Entry 2BWN (X-ray diffraction, 2.10 A resolution); this record covers chains A and B.

# Chain A (and B)
Molecule: 5-aminolevulinate synthase
Source organism: Rhodobacter capsulatus
Notes: EC 2.3.1.37; chain B of this document is another copy of the same molecule, construct and numbering; everything in this record applies to it too
UniProt: P18079 (HEM1_RHOCA); residue numbers follow UniProt; this construct covers 1-401
Amino-acid sequence (401 residues; row label = number of the first residue in the row):
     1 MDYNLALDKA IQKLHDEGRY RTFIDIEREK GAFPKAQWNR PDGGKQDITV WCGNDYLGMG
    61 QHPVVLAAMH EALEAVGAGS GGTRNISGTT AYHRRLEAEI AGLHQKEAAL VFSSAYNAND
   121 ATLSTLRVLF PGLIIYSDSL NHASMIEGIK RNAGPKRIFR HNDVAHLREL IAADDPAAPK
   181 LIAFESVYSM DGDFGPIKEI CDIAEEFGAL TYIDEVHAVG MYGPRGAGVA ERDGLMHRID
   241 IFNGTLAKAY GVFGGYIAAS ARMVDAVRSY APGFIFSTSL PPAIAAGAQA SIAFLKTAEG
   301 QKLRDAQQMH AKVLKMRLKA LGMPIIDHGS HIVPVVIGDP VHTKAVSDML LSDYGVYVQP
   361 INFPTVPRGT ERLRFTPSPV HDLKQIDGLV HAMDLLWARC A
Disordered / not traced: 1, 398-401 (chain B: 396-401)
Sequence notes: variant Gly102 (Asp in P18079), Gln105 (Gly in P18079), Asn117 (Ile in P18079), Val128 (Leu in P18079), Glu205 (Asp in P18079), Arg262 (Lys in P18079)
Glycans and other covalent adducts: pyridoxal phosphate (PLP) linked to Lys248
Small-molecule neighbours:
  - pyridoxal phosphate (PLP), molecule 1: Ser114, Ala115, Tyr116, Asn119, His142, Ser144, Glu185, Ser189, Asp214, Val216, His217, Thr245, Ala247, Gly254
  - pyridoxal phosphate (PLP), molecule 2: Phe276, Ser277, Thr278
  - succinic acid (SIN): Arg28, Phe33, Pro34, Val50, Trp51, Cys52, Gly53, Asp55, Tyr56, Gly58, Thr376, Ser378, His381
Swiss-Prot annotation at these positions:
  - active site: Lys248
  - binding site (succinyl-CoA): Arg21, Ser137, Lys156, Thr365
  - binding site (pyridoxal 5'-phosphate): Ser189, His217, Thr245, Ser277, Thr278
  - modified residue: Lys248 (N6-(pyridoxal phosphate)lysine)
What the authors report for this chain:
  - binding site for pyridoxal phosphate: Ala115, Tyr116, His142, Asp214, Val216, His217, Thr245, Lys248, Ser277, Thr278
  - contacts within the chain: Arg21-Phe23 (hydrophobic contact), Tyr56-Lys248, Asn54-Tyr56, Arg84-Glu97 (salt bridge), Ala115-Gly255, Val333-Arg374, Arg21-Thr365 (hydrogen bond), Ile361-Thr365 (hydrophobic contact), Met190-Thr365 (hydrophobic contact), Glu17-Arg368 (salt bridge)
  - conformationally variable residues (loop rearrangement): Ile332 to Asp348, Val358 to Arg374
  - catalytic residues: Lys248
  - catalytic residues: Arg374 (proposed by the authors, not directly observed)

# Chain A / chain B interface
Pairs across the interface - 184 pairs, chain A then chain B:
  Tyr3(A) - Phe130(B)
  Tyr3(A) - Pro179(B)
  Tyr3(A) - Lys180(B)  hydrogen bond (side chain-backbone)
  Tyr3(A) - Gly208(B)  hydrogen bond (side chain-backbone)
  Tyr3(A) - Ala209(B)
  Tyr3(A) - Leu210(B)  hydrophobic
  Asn4(A) - Arg262(B)  hydrogen bond (backbone-side chain)
  Ala6(A) - Leu129(B)
  Ala6(A) - Phe130(B)  hydrophobic
  Leu7(A) - Phe130(B)  hydrophobic
  Leu7(A) - Arg262(B)
  Leu7(A) - Met263(B)  hydrophobic
  Leu7(A) - Ala266(B)  hydrophobic
  Asp8(A) - Arg262(B)  salt bridge
  Ala10(A) - Leu129(B)  hydrophobic
  Ala10(A) - Tyr270(B)  hydrogen bond (backbone-side chain)
  Ile11(A) - Arg262(B)
  Lys13(A) - Tyr270(B)
  Leu14(A) - Ser269(B)
  Leu14(A) - Tyr270(B)
  Tyr20(A) - Asp265(B)  hydrogen bond
  Tyr20(A) - Arg268(B)  hydrogen bond
  Arg21(A) - Asn85(B)
  Arg21(A) - Arg268(B)  hydrogen bond (backbone-side chain)
  Arg21(A) - Ile275(B)
  Phe23(A) - Arg84(B)
  Phe23(A) - Asn85(B)
  Phe23(A) - Thr89(B)
  Phe23(A) - Arg94(B)  hydrogen bond (backbone-side chain)
  Phe23(A) - Arg268(B)
  Phe23(A) - Phe274(B)  hydrophobic
  Ile24(A) - Thr89(B)
  Asp25(A) - Thr89(B)
  Asp25(A) - Thr90(B)
  Asp25(A) - Ala91(B)  hydrogen bond (side chain-backbone)
  Asp25(A) - Arg94(B)  salt bridge
  Ile26(A) - Ser87(B)
  Ile26(A) - Thr89(B)  hydrogen bond (backbone-backbone)
  Ile26(A) - Thr90(B)
  Ile26(A) - Ala91(B)
  Glu27(A) - Ala91(B)
  Arg28(A) - Ala75(B)
  Arg28(A) - Val76(B)
  Arg28(A) - Gly79(B)  hydrogen bond (side chain-backbone)
  Arg28(A) - Ser80(B)
  Arg28(A) - Gly81(B)
  Glu29(A) - Ala75(B)
  Lys30(A) - Leu73(B)
  Lys30(A) - Glu74(B)  salt bridge
  Lys30(A) - Ala75(B)  hydrogen bond (backbone-backbone)
  Lys30(A) - Val76(B)
  Lys30(A) - Gly77(B)
  Phe33(A) - Val76(B)
  Asn39(A) - Ala91(B)
  Cys52(A) - Ile86(B)
  Gly53(A) - Gly81(B)
  Gly53(A) - Ser87(B)
  Asn54(A) - Gly81(B)  hydrogen bond (backbone-backbone)
  Asp55(A) - Gly81(B)
  Gly60(A) - Gly77(B)
  Gly60(A) - Ala78(B)  hydrogen bond (backbone-backbone)
  Leu66(A) - Ala78(B)
  Met69(A) - Leu73(B)  hydrophobic
  Met69(A) - Ala78(B)  hydrophobic
  His70(A) - His70(B)  hydrogen bond
  His70(A) - Leu73(B)
  His70(A) - Glu74(B)  salt bridge
  Leu73(A) - Lys30(B)
  Leu73(A) - Met69(B)  hydrophobic
  Leu73(A) - His70(B)
  Leu73(A) - Leu73(B)  hydrophobic
  Glu74(A) - Lys30(B)  salt bridge
  Glu74(A) - His70(B)  salt bridge
  Ala75(A) - Arg28(B)
  Ala75(A) - Glu29(B)
  Ala75(A) - Lys30(B)  hydrogen bond (backbone-backbone)
  Val76(A) - Glu27(B)
  Val76(A) - Arg28(B)
  Val76(A) - Lys30(B)
  Val76(A) - Phe33(B)
  Gly77(A) - Lys30(B)
  Gly77(A) - Gly60(B)
  Ala78(A) - Gly60(B)  hydrogen bond (backbone-backbone)
  Ala78(A) - Val65(B)  hydrophobic
  Ala78(A) - Leu66(B)
  Ala78(A) - Met69(B)  hydrophobic
  Ala78(A) - Gly251(B)
  Gly79(A) - Arg28(B)  hydrogen bond (backbone-side chain)
  Gly79(A) - Gly251(B)  hydrogen bond (backbone-backbone)
  Ser80(A) - Arg28(B)
  Gly81(A) - Gly53(B)
  Gly81(A) - Asn54(B)  hydrogen bond (backbone-backbone)
  Gly81(A) - Asp55(B)
  Arg84(A) - Phe23(B)
  Asn85(A) - Arg21(B)
  Asn85(A) - Phe23(B)
  Asn85(A) - Tyr357(B)
  Asn85(A) - Gln359(B)  hydrogen bond (backbone-side chain)
  Ile86(A) - Cys52(B)
  Ser87(A) - Ile26(B)
  Ser87(A) - Gly53(B)
  Ser87(A) - Tyr357(B)  hydrogen bond (backbone-side chain)
  Thr89(A) - Phe23(B)
  Thr89(A) - Ile24(B)
  Thr89(A) - Asp25(B)
  Thr89(A) - Ile26(B)  hydrogen bond (backbone-backbone)
  Thr90(A) - Asp25(B)
  Thr90(A) - Ile26(B)
  Ala91(A) - Asp25(B)  hydrogen bond (backbone-side chain)
  Ala91(A) - Ile26(B)
  Ala91(A) - Glu27(B)
  Ala91(A) - Asn39(B)
  Arg94(A) - Asp25(B)  salt bridge
  Arg94(A) - Asn39(B)
  Ser113(A) - Phe253(B)
  Ser114(A) - Ser277(B)
  Tyr116(A) - Pro272(B)
  Tyr116(A) - Gly273(B)  hydrogen bond (side chain-backbone)
  Tyr116(A) - Phe276(B)
  Tyr116(A) - Ser277(B)
  Asn117(A) - Asn117(B)  hydrogen bond
  Asp120(A) - Arg151(B)  salt bridge
  Leu129(A) - Ala6(B)
  Leu129(A) - Ala10(B)  hydrophobic
  Phe130(A) - Met1(B)  hydrophobic
  Phe130(A) - Tyr3(B)
  Phe130(A) - Ala6(B)  hydrophobic
  Phe130(A) - Leu7(B)  hydrophobic
  His142(A) - Phe276(B)  hydrogen bond (side chain-backbone)
  Ala143(A) - Phe276(B)  hydrophobic
  Glu147(A) - Arg151(B)  salt bridge
  Glu147(A) - Pro272(B)
  Arg151(A) - Glu147(B)  salt bridge
  Arg151(A) - Arg151(B)
  Pro179(A) - Met1(B)  hydrophobic
  Pro179(A) - Tyr3(B)
  Lys180(A) - Tyr3(B)  hydrogen bond (backbone-side chain)
  Gly208(A) - Tyr3(B)  hydrogen bond (backbone-side chain)
  Ala209(A) - Tyr3(B)
  Leu210(A) - Tyr3(B)  hydrophobic
  Ala247(A) - Thr278(B)
  Lys248(A) - Thr278(B)
  Gly251(A) - Ala78(B)
  Gly251(A) - Gly79(B)  hydrogen bond (backbone-backbone)
  Val252(A) - Gly79(B)
  Phe253(A) - Ser113(B)
  Phe253(A) - Phe253(B)  hydrophobic
  Phe253(A) - Thr278(B)
  Phe253(A) - Ser279(B)
  Phe253(A) - Pro281(B)  hydrophobic
  Arg262(A) - Asn4(B)
  Arg262(A) - Leu7(B)
  Arg262(A) - Asp8(B)  salt bridge
  Arg262(A) - Ile11(B)
  Met263(A) - Leu7(B)
  Asp265(A) - Tyr20(B)  hydrogen bond
  Ala266(A) - Leu7(B)  hydrophobic
  Arg268(A) - Tyr20(B)  hydrogen bond
  Arg268(A) - Arg21(B)  hydrogen bond (side chain-backbone)
  Arg268(A) - Phe23(B)
  Ser269(A) - Leu14(B)
  Tyr270(A) - Ala10(B)  hydrogen bond (side chain-backbone)
  Tyr270(A) - Lys13(B)
  Tyr270(A) - Leu14(B)  hydrophobic
  Pro272(A) - Tyr116(B)
  Pro272(A) - Glu147(B)
  Gly273(A) - Tyr116(B)  hydrogen bond (backbone-side chain)
  Phe274(A) - Phe23(B)  hydrophobic
  Ile275(A) - Arg21(B)
  Phe276(A) - Tyr116(B)
  Phe276(A) - His142(B)  hydrogen bond (backbone-side chain)
  Phe276(A) - Ala143(B)  hydrophobic
  Ser277(A) - Ser114(B)
  Ser277(A) - Tyr116(B)
  Thr278(A) - Ala247(B)
  Thr278(A) - Phe253(B)
  Ser279(A) - Phe253(B)
  Pro281(A) - Phe253(B)  hydrophobic
  Ile284(A) - Pro281(B)  hydrophobic
  Tyr357(A) - Asn85(B)
  Tyr357(A) - Ser87(B)  hydrogen bond (side chain-backbone)
  Gln359(A) - Asn85(B)  hydrogen bond (side chain-backbone)
  Pro364(A) - Phe276(B)
  Thr365(A) - Phe276(B)
Also at the interface, not in a pair above, chain A (99 interface residues in all): Arg19, Val50, Val65, Gly82, Tyr92, Ala177, Met190, Leu280, Pro360, Ile361, Arg374
Also at the interface, not in a pair above, chain B (93 interface residues in all): Lys45, Val50, Tyr92, Arg95, Lys150, Lys248, Val252, Leu280, Ile284

# In short
The interface between chain A and chain B involves 99 residues on one side and 93 on the other, with 38
hydrogen bonds and 11 salt bridges. Polar contacts include Asp8(A)-Arg262(B), Asp25(A)-Arg94(B) and
Lys30(A)-Glu74(B). From the paper: catalytic residues Lys248(A) and Arg374(A); a binding site for pyridoxal
phosphate at Ala115(A), Tyr116(A) and His142(A) among others.
Both chains are 5-aminolevulinate synthase (Rhodobacter capsulatus). Entry 2BWN (5-Aminolevulinate Synthase
from Rhodobacter capsulatus) was determined by X-ray diffraction together with 2BWO and 2BWP from the same
study.
